PDB entry 7N9E | electron microscopy, 3.52 A resolution | chains A and B of the 4 polymer chains in the assembly

Chain A (and B):
Name: Spike glycoprotein
Source organism: Severe acute respiratory syndrome coronavirus 2
Notes: chain B of this document is another copy of the same molecule, construct and numbering; everything in this record applies to it too
UniProt: P0DTC2 (SPIKE_SARS2); residue numbers follow UniProt; this construct covers 1-1208
Sequence (1380 residues; row label = number of the first residue in the row; numbers below 1 keep their minus sign (Met-91 is residue -91)):
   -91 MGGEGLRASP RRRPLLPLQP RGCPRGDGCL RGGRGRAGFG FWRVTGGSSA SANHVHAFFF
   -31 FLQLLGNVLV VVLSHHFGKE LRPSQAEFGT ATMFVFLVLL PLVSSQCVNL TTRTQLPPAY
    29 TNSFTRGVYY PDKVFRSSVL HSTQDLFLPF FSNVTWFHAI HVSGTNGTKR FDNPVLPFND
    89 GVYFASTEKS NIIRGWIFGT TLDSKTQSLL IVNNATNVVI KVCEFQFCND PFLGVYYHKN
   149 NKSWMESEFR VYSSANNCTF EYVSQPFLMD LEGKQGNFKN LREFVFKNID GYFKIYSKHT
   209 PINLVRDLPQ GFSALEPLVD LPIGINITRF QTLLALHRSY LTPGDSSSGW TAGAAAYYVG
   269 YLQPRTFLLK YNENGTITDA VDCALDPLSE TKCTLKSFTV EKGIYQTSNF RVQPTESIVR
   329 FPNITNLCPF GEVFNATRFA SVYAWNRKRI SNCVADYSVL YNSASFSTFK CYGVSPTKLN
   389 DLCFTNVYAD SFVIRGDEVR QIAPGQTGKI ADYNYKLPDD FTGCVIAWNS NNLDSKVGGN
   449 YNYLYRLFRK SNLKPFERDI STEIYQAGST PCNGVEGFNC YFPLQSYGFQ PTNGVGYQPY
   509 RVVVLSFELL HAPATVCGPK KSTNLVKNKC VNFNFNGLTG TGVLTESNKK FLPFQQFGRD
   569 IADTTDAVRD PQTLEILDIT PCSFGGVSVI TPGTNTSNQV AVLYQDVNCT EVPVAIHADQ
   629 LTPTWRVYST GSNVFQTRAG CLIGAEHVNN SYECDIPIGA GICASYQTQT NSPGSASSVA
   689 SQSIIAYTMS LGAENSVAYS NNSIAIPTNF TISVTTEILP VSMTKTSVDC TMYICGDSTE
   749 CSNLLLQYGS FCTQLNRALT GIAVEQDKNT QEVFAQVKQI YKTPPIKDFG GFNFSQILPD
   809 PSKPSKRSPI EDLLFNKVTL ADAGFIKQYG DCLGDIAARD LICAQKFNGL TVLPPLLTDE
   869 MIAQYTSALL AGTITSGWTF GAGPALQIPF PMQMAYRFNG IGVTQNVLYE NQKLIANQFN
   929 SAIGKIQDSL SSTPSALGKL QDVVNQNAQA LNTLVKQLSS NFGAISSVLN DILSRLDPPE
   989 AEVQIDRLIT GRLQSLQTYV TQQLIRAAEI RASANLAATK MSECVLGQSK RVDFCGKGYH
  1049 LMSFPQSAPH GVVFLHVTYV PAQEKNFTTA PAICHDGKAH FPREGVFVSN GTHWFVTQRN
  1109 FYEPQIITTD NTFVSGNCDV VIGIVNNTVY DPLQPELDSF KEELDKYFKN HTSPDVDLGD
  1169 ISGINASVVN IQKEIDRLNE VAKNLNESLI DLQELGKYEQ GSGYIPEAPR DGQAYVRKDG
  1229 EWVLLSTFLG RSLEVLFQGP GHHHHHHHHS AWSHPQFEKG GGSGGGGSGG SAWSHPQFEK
Not modelled in the structure: -91 to 26, 67-81, 111-115, 136-137, 142-165, 173-185, 243-263, 622-627, 677-689, 828-855, 1147-1288 (chain B: -91 to 26, 67-80, 141-163, 173-186, 243-263, 333-535, 677-689, 828-852, 1149-1288)
Differences from the reference sequence: initiating methionine (-91); expression tag (-90 to 0, 1209-1288); engineered mutation Gly682 (Arg in P0DTC2), Ser683 (Arg in P0DTC2), Ser685 (Arg in P0DTC2), Pro817 (Phe in P0DTC2), Pro892 (Ala in P0DTC2), Pro899 (Ala in P0DTC2), Pro942 (Ala in P0DTC2), Pro986 (Lys in P0DTC2), Pro987 (Val in P0DTC2)
Swiss-Prot annotation at these positions:
  - region: Asn280 to Cys301 (Putative superantigen), Arg403 to Asp405 (Integrin-binding motif), Asn448 to Phe456 (Immunodominant HLA epitope recognized by the CD8+), Pro681, Ala684 (Putative superantigen), Ser816 to Tyr837 (Fusion peptide 1), Lys835 to Phe855 (Fusion peptide 2), Asp1163 to Glu1202 (Heptad repeat 2)
  - site: Arg815, Ser816 (Cleavage)
  - glycosylation: Asn17 (N-linked (GlcNAc...) (complex) asparagine), Asn61 (N-linked (GlcNAc...) (hybrid) asparagine), Asn74 (N-linked (GlcNAc...) (complex) asparagine), Asn122 (N-linked (GlcNAc...) (hybrid) asparagine), Asn149 (N-linked (GlcNAc...) (complex) asparagine), Asn165 (N-linked (GlcNAc...) (complex) asparagine), Asn234 (N-linked (GlcNAc...) (high mannose) asparagine), Asn282 (N-linked (GlcNAc...) (complex) asparagine), Thr323 (O-linked (GalNAc) threonine), Ser325 (O-linked (HexNAc...) serine), Asn331 (N-linked (GlcNAc...) (complex) asparagine), Asn343 (N-linked (GlcNAc...) (complex) asparagine), Asn603 (N-linked (GlcNAc...) (hybrid) asparagine), Asn616 (N-linked (GlcNAc...) (complex) asparagine), Asn657 (N-linked (GlcNAc...) (complex) asparagine), Thr676 (O-linked (GlcNAc...) threonine), Thr678 (O-linked (GlcNAc...) threonine), Asn709 (N-linked (GlcNAc...) (high mannose) asparagine), Asn717 (N-linked (GlcNAc...) (hybrid) asparagine), Asn801 (N-linked (GlcNAc...) (hybrid) asparagine) and 6 more in UniProt
  - natural variant: Leu5 (L5F: In strain: Iota/B.1.526), Ser13 (S13I: In strain: Epsilon/B.1.427/B.1.429), Leu18 (L18F: In strain: Beta/B.1.351, Gamma/P.1 and 1 more), Thr19 (T19I: In strain: Omicron/BQ.1.1, Omicron/XBB.1.5 and 1 more; T19R: In strain: Delta/B.1.617.2, Omicron/BA.2 and 4 more), Thr20 (T20N: In strain: Gamma/P.1), Leu24 to Ala27 (sequence variant, change not given here; In strain: Omicron/BA.2, Omicron/BA.2.12.1 and 6 more), Pro26 (P26S: In strain: Gamma/P.1), Gln52 (Q52H: In strain: Omicron/EG.5.1), Ala67 (A67V: In strain: Eta/B.1.525, Omicron/BA.1), His69 to Val70 (deletion: In strain: Alpha/B.1.1.7, Eta/B.1.525 and 5 more), Gly75 (G75V: In strain: Lambda/C.37), Thr76 (T76I: In strain: Lambda/C.37), 82 further natural variant entries in UniProt
  - mutagenesis: His69 to Val70 (Increased incorporation of cleaved spike into virions), Asn121 (N121Q: Partial loss of biliverdin affinity), Arg190 (R190K: Partial loss of biliverdin affinity), Asn234 (N234Q: Increased resistance to neutralizing antibodies), Asn331 (N331Q: Reduced viral infectivity), Asn343 (N343Q: Reduced viral infectivity), Leu452 (L452R: Increased resistance to neutralizing antibodies. Decreases HLA binding to NF9 epitope. Increased binding affinity to human ACE2), Tyr453 (Y453F: Decreased HLA binding to NF9 epitope. Increased binding affinity to human ACE2), Ala475 (A475V: Increased resistance to neutralizing antibodies), Val483 (V483A: Increased resistance to neutralizing antibodies), Glu484 (E484D: Increased replication in human TMEM106B overexpressing cells), Phe490 (F490L: Increased resistance to neutralizing antibodies and human covalescent sera neutralization), 12 further mutagenesis entries in UniProt
Disulfides: Cys131-Cys166, Cys291-Cys301, Cys336-Cys361, Cys379-Cys432, Cys391-Cys525, Cys480-Cys488, Cys538-Cys590, Cys617-Cys649, Cys662-Cys671, Cys738-Cys760, Cys743-Cys749, Cys1032-Cys1043, Cys1082-Cys1126

How chain A and chain B interact:
Pairs across the interface (151; chain A residue first):
  Asn317(A) - Asp737(B)
  Arg319(A) - Met740(B)
  Arg319(A) - Asp745(B)  salt bridge
  Arg355(A) - Gly199(B)  hydrogen bond (side chain-backbone)
  Arg355(A) - Pro230(B)  hydrogen bond (side chain-backbone)
  Arg355(A) - Ile231(B)
  Arg355(A) - Gly232(B)
  Arg357(A) - Pro230(B)
  Gly381(A) - Arg983(B)  hydrogen bond (backbone-side chain)
  Val382(A) - Arg983(B)
  Ser383(A) - Arg983(B)  hydrogen bond (backbone-backbone)
  Ser383(A) - Leu984(B)
  Ser383(A) - Asp985(B)  hydrogen bond
  Thr385(A) - Asp985(B)
  Lys386(A) - Leu981(B)
  Lys386(A) - Leu984(B)
  Leu390(A) - Ser982(B)
  Tyr396(A) - Tyr200(B)
  Tyr396(A) - Pro230(B)
  Lys462(A) - Asn234(B)  hydrogen bond
  Pro463(A) - Asp198(B)
  Arg466(A) - Gly232(B)
  Ile468(A) - Lys113(B)
  Ile468(A) - Gln115(B)
  Ile468(A) - Glu132(B)
  Leu517(A) - Arg983(B)
  Pro521(A) - Lys41(B)
  Gly545(A) - Ser982(B)
  Thr547(A) - Asn978(B)  hydrogen bond (backbone-side chain)
  Gly548(A) - Asn978(B)
  Lys557(A) - Phe43(B)
  Lys558(A) - Phe43(B)
  Phe559(A) - Phe43(B)  hydrophobic
  Leu560(A) - Tyr38(B)
  Leu560(A) - Glu224(B)
  Phe562(A) - Asp40(B)
  Phe562(A) - Lys41(B)
  Phe562(A) - Pro225(B)
  Gln563(A) - Lys41(B)
  Gln563(A) - Val42(B)
  Gln563(A) - Phe43(B)
  Gln564(A) - Lys41(B)
  Phe565(A) - Val42(B)
  Phe565(A) - Phe43(B)  hydrogen bond (backbone-backbone)
  Gly566(A) - Phe43(B)
  Arg567(A) - Val42(B)
  Arg567(A) - Phe43(B)  hydrogen bond (backbone-backbone)
  Asp568(A) - Lys854(B)
  Ile569(A) - Lys854(B)
  Ala570(A) - Asn856(B)
  Ala570(A) - Val963(B)  hydrophobic
  Ala570(A) - Ser967(B)
  Asp571(A) - Ser967(B)
  Phe592(A) - Met740(B)  hydrophobic
  Phe592(A) - Phe855(B)  hydrophobic
  Ala647(A) - Pro862(B)  hydrophobic
  Pro665(A) - Leu864(B)  hydrophobic
  Gly667(A) - Leu864(B)
  Ala668(A) - Pro863(B)  hydrogen bond (backbone-backbone)
  Ala668(A) - Leu864(B)
  Ala668(A) - Thr866(B)
  Gly669(A) - Leu864(B)  hydrogen bond (backbone-backbone)
  Gly669(A) - Thr866(B)
  Thr696(A) - Met869(B)
  Met697(A) - Met869(B)
  Leu699(A) - Ile788(B)  hydrophobic
  Leu699(A) - Met869(B)
  Leu699(A) - Gln872(B)
  Leu699(A) - Tyr873(B)
  Ala701(A) - Gln787(B)
  Ala701(A) - Ile788(B)  hydrogen bond (backbone-backbone)
  Glu702(A) - Ile788(B)
  Asn703(A) - Gln787(B)  hydrogen bond
  Asn703(A) - Ile788(B)  hydrogen bond (backbone-backbone)
  Asn703(A) - Tyr789(B)
  Asn703(A) - Lys790(B)  hydrogen bond (backbone-backbone)
  Ser704(A) - Lys790(B)
  Val705(A) - Thr883(B)
  Val705(A) - Gln895(B)
  Ala706(A) - Gln895(B)
  Tyr707(A) - Pro792(B)  hydrophobic
  Tyr707(A) - Asp796(B)
  Tyr707(A) - Phe797(B)  hydrophobic
  Tyr707(A) - Thr883(B)
  Tyr707(A) - Ile896(B)
  Tyr707(A) - Pro897(B)
  Tyr707(A) - Phe898(B)  hydrogen bond (side chain-backbone)
  Ser708(A) - Pro897(B)
  Asn709(A) - Pro897(B)
  Ser711(A) - Gln895(B)  hydrogen bond
  Ser711(A) - Ile896(B)
  Ser711(A) - Pro897(B)
  Ile712(A) - Gln895(B)
  Ala713(A) - Leu894(B)
  Ala713(A) - Gln895(B)  hydrogen bond (backbone-backbone)
  Pro715(A) - Leu894(B)
  Gln957(A) - Arg765(B)
  Thr961(A) - Ser758(B)
  Thr961(A) - Gln762(B)
  Gln965(A) - Tyr756(B)
  Gln965(A) - Gly757(B)
  Gln965(A) - Ser758(B)  hydrogen bond (side chain-backbone)
  Gln965(A) - Phe759(B)
  Ser968(A) - Gln755(B)
  Ser968(A) - Gly757(B)
  Asn969(A) - Gln755(B)
  Phe970(A) - Gln755(B)  hydrogen bond (backbone-backbone)
  Phe970(A) - Tyr756(B)  hydrophobic
  Phe970(A) - Phe759(B)  hydrophobic
  Gly971(A) - Gln755(B)
  Arg995(A) - Asp994(B)  salt bridge
  Gln1002(A) - Leu1001(B)
  Gln1002(A) - Gln1005(B)
  Ser1003(A) - Phe759(B)
  Thr1006(A) - Gln762(B)
  Ile1013(A) - Leu1012(B)  hydrophobic
  Glu1017(A) - Arg1019(B)  salt bridge
  Arg1039(A) - Glu1031(B)  salt bridge
  Arg1039(A) - Arg1039(B)
  Val1040(A) - Gly889(B)
  Val1040(A) - Ser1030(B)
  Val1040(A) - Leu1034(B)
  Asp1041(A) - Gly889(B)
  Asp1041(A) - Ser1030(B)
  Gly1046(A) - Ala890(B)
  Tyr1047(A) - Ala890(B)
  Val1068(A) - Ala890(B)
  Pro1069(A) - Pro892(B)
  Glu1072(A) - Pro892(B)
  Glu1072(A) - Leu894(B)
  Asn1074(A) - Gln895(B)  hydrogen bond
  Thr1077(A) - Pro897(B)
  Thr1077(A) - Met900(B)  hydrogen bond
  Ala1078(A) - Met900(B)
  Pro1079(A) - Tyr917(B)  hydrophobic
  Phe1089(A) - Asn914(B)
  Phe1089(A) - Tyr917(B)  hydrophobic
  Pro1090(A) - Gln913(B)
  Val1094(A) - Met900(B)  hydrophobic
  Val1094(A) - Tyr904(B)
  Arg1107(A) - Tyr904(B)
  Arg1107(A) - Asn907(B)
  Arg1107(A) - Gln913(B)
  Phe1121(A) - Asn914(B)
  Ser1123(A) - Asn914(B)  hydrogen bond
  Ser1123(A) - Glu918(B)
  Ser1123(A) - Gln1113(B)
  Val1128(A) - Tyr917(B)
  Val1128(A) - Glu918(B)
  Val1129(A) - Tyr917(B)  hydrophobic
  Leu1145(A) - Phe1148(B)
Also at the interface, not in a pair above, chain A (113 interface residues in all): Pro426, Phe464, Glu465, Thr470, Glu471, Glu516, His519, Ala520, Pro589, Gln613, Arg646, Ile666, Ile670, Gly700, Asn710, Ile714, Gly999, Thr1009, Gln1010, Lys1045, Gly1093, Val1122, Ile1130
Also at the interface, not in a pair above, chain B (101 interface residues in all): Arg44, Val47, Asn282, Gly744, Gln784, Lys786, Leu861, Leu865, Ile882, Trp886, Thr887, Gly891, Ala893, Pro899, Thr912, Gln920, Gln1002, Thr1009, Ile1013, Thr1027, Gly1035, Leu1145

In short:
113 residues of chain A and 101 residues of chain B are in contact, with 23 hydrogen bonds and 4 salt bridges.
Among the polar pairs are Arg319(A)-Asp745(B), Arg995(A)-Asp994(B) and Glu1017(A)-Arg1019(B). Curated
annotation (UniProt) lists 24 mutagenesis sites on chain A.
Chain A and chain B are both Spike glycoprotein (Severe acute respiratory syndrome coronavirus 2); the
structure, Potent neutralizing nanobodies resist convergent circulating variants of SARS-CoV-2 by targeting
novel and conserved epitopes-CovS with ..., was determined by electron microscopy (same publication as 7MDW,
7ME7, 7MEJ, 7N9B, 7N9C and 7N9T).
